PDB entry 8HCQ | electron microscopy, 3.01 A resolution | chains L and R of the 6 polymer chains in the assembly

# Chain L
Molecule: Endothelin-1
Source organism: Homo sapiens
Reference sequence: P05305 (EDN1_HUMAN); residues 1-21 here correspond to UniProt positions 53-73 (UniProt number = residue number + 52)
Sequence (21 residues; each row starts with the number of its first residue):
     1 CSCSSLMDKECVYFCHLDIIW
Cystine bridges: Cys1-Cys15, Cys3-Cys11
UniProt features mapped onto this chain:
  - site: Trp21 (Cleavage)

# Chain R
Molecule: Endothelin-1 receptor, Oplophorus-luciferin 2-monooxygenase catalytic subunit chimera
Source organism: Homo sapiens
Notes: EC 1.13.12.13
Reference sequence: chimeric construct of P25101, Q9GV45: residues 20-406 from P25101 (EDNRA_HUMAN) positions 20-406 (same numbers); residues 407-564 from Q9GV45 positions 27-184 (UniProt number = residue number - 380)
Sequence (622 residues; each row starts with the number of its first residue; numbers below 1 keep their minus sign (Met-57 is residue -57)):
   -57 MDSKGSSQKGSRLLLLLVVSNLLLCQGVVSDYKDDDDVDMGQPGNGSAFL
    -7 LAPNGSHAPDHDVTQQRDEENLYFQGASDNPERYSTNLSNHVDDFTTFRG
    43 TELSFLVTTHQPTNLVLPSNGSMHNYCPQQTKITSAFKYINTVISCTIFI
    93 VGMVGNATLLRIIYQNKCMRNGPNALIASLALGDLIYVVIDLPINVFKLL
   143 AGRWPFDHNDFGVFLCKLFPFLQKSSVGITVLNLCALSVDRYRAVASWSR
   193 VQGIGIPLVTAIEIVSIWILSFILAIPEAIGFVMVPFEYRGEQHKTCMLN
   243 ATSKFMEFYQDVKDWWLFGFYFCMPLVCTAIFYTLMTCEMLNRRNGSLRI
   293 ALSEHLKQRREVAKTVFCLVVIFALCWFPLHLSRILKKTVYNEMDKNRCE
   343 LLSFLLLMDYIGINLATMNSCINPIALYFVSKKFKNCFQSCLCCCCYQSK
   393 SLMTSVPMNGTSIQVFTLEDFVGDWEQTAAYNLDQVLEQGGVSSLLQNLA
   443 VSVTPIQRIVRSGENALKIDIHVIIPYEGLSADQMAQIEEVFKVVYPVDD
   493 HHFKVILPYGTLVIDGVTPNMLNYFGRPYEGIAVFDGKKITVTGTLWNGN
   543 KIIDERLITPDGSMLFRVTINS
Disordered / not traced: -57 to 65, 285-293, 334, 379-564
Sequence notes: initiating methionine (-57); expression tag (-56 to 19); conflict Val407 (Thr27 in Q9GV45), Glu411 (Ala31 in Q9GV45), Glu418 (Gln38 in Q9GV45), 27 further conflict positions vs the reference (Q9GV45) not listed
UniProt features mapped onto this chain:
  - glycosylation (N-linked (GlcNAc...) asparagine): Asn29, Asn62
From the paper describing this entry:
  - contacts within the chain: Ser325-Asp351 (hydrogen bond), Arg326-Asp351 (hydrogen bond)
  - mutagenesis - K166A, R326A, D351A: decreased signaling with Endothelin-1 (chain L)

# How chain L and chain R interact
Residue-residue contacts - 39 pairs, chain L then chain R:
  Cys1(L) - Leu241(R)
  Cys1(L) - Gln252(R)  hydrogen bond (backbone-side chain)
  Ser2(L) - Gln252(R)  hydrogen bond (side chain-backbone)
  Ser2(L) - Lys330(R)
  Asp8(L) - Tyr333(R)
  Asp8(L) - Met336(R)
  Lys9(L) - Tyr231(R)
  Glu10(L) - Lys74(R)  salt bridge
  Glu10(L) - Met336(R)
  Glu10(L) - Leu344(R)
  Val12(L) - Phe229(R)  hydrophobic
  Tyr13(L) - Gln72(R)
  Phe14(L) - Leu344(R)
  Phe14(L) - Leu348(R)  hydrophobic
  Cys15(L) - Lys140(R)
  His16(L) - Lys140(R)
  His16(L) - Gly144(R)  hydrogen bond (side chain-backbone)
  His16(L) - Arg145(R)
  His16(L) - Lys237(R)
  His16(L) - Thr238(R)  hydrogen bond
  Leu17(L) - Gly144(R)
  Leu17(L) - Leu348(R)
  Asp18(L) - Lys140(R)  hydrogen bond (backbone-side chain)
  Asp18(L) - Arg326(R)  salt bridge
  Asp18(L) - Leu348(R)
  Asp18(L) - Asp351(R)
  Ile19(L) - Asn137(R)
  Ile19(L) - Leu141(R)  hydrophobic
  Ile19(L) - Arg326(R)
  Ile19(L) - Asp351(R)
  Ile19(L) - Ile355(R)  hydrophobic
  Ile20(L) - Ile136(R)  hydrophobic
  Ile20(L) - Gln165(R)
  Trp21(L) - Lys166(R)  hydrogen bond (backbone-side chain)
  Trp21(L) - Glu220(R)
  Trp21(L) - Lys255(R)  hydrogen bond (backbone-side chain)
  Trp21(L) - Leu259(R)
  Trp21(L) - Trp319(R)  hydrophobic
  Trp21(L) - Arg326(R)
Interface residues without a listed pair, chain L (17 interface residues in all): Leu6, Cys11
Interface residues without a listed pair, chain R (43 interface residues in all): Tyr68, Thr73, Tyr129, Asp133, Trp146, Val169, Phe224, Val227, His236, Cys239, Met240, Asn242, Tyr263, Leu322, Tyr352
From the paper, about this interface:
  - specific contacts: Asp8(L)-Tyr333(R), Asp18(L)-Arg326(R) (salt bridge), Trp21(L)-Lys166(R) (hydrogen bond), Val169(R)-Trp21(L) (hydrophobic contact), Leu259(R)-Trp21(L) (hydrophobic contact), Trp319(R)-Trp21(L) (hydrophobic contact), Leu322(R)-Trp21(L) (hydrophobic contact), Leu344(R)-Phe14(L) (hydrophobic contact), Leu348(R)-Phe14(L) (hydrophobic contact)
  - interface residues, chain L: Ile19(L), Ile20(L)
  - interface residues, chain R: Ile136(R), Trp146(R), Phe224(R), Phe229(R), Tyr231(R), Thr238(R), Met240(R), Tyr352(R), Ile355(R)

# Summary
17 residues of chain L face 43 of chain R across their interface, with 7 hydrogen bonds and 2 salt bridges.
Polar pairs include Glu10(L)-Lys74(R), Asp18(L)-Arg326(R) and Cys1(L)-Gln252(R). The paper describes a contact
between Asp8(L) and Tyr333(R); a salt bridge between Asp18(L) and Arg326(R); a hydrogen bond between Trp21(L)
and Lys166(R). The paper reports that K166A, R326A and D351A of chain R reduce signaling with Endothelin-1
(chain L); interface residues Ile19(L), Ile20(L) and Ile136(R) among others.
Chain L is Endothelin-1 and chain R is Endothelin-1 receptor, Oplophorus-luciferin 2-monooxygenase catalytic
subunit chimera, both from Homo sapiens; the structure, Cryo-EM structure of endothelin1-bound ETAR-Gq
complex, was determined by electron microscopy together with 8HBD and 8HCX from the same study.
